3LOS - chains A and N of the 16 polymer chains in the assembly; structure by electron microscopy, 4.30 A resolution (low resolution: residue-level contacts below are approximate; hydrogen-bond / salt-bridge calls are withheld).

[Chain A (and N)]
Protein: Chaperonin
Source organism: Methanococcus maripaludis
Notes: chain N of this document is another copy of the same molecule, construct and numbering; everything in this record applies to it too
UniProt: Q877G8 (Q877G8_METMP); residues 1-543 here = UniProt positions 1-543
Sequence (543 residues; row label = number of the first residue in the row):
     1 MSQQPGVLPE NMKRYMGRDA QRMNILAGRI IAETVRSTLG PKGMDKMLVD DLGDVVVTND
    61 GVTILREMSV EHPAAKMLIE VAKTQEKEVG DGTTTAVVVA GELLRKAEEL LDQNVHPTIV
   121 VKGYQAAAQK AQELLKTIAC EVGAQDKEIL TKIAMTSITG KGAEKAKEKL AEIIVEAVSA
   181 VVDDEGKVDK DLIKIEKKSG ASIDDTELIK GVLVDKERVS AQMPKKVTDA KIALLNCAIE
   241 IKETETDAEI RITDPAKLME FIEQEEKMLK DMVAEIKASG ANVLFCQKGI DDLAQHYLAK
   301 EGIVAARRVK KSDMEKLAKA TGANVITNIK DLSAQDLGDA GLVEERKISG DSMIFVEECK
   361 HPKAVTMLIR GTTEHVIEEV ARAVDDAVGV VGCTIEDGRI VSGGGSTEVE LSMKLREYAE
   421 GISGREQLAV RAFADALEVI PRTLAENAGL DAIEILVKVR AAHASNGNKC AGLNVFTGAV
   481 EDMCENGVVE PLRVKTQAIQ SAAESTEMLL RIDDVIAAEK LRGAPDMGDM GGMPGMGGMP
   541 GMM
Not modelled in the structure: 533-543
Disulfide bonds: C237-C286, C470-C484
From the paper describing this entry:
  - self-association interface (contacts with another copy of this molecule); pairs are residue here / residue on that copy: D45-R511
  - conformationally variable residues (domain motion): D45, R511

[How chain A and chain N interact]
Contacting residue pairs (22; chain A residue first):
  M1(A) with D19(N)
  S2(A) with D19(N)
  Q3(A) with Q3(N)
  D19(A) with M1(N); S2(N)
  R29(A) with E109(N)
  R36(A) with Q113(N)
  K106(A) with K106(N)
  E109(A) with R29(N)
  L111(A) with D451(N)
  D112(A) with D451(N)
  Q113(A) with R36(N); E446(N); D451(N)
  N114(A) with D451(N)
  R425(A) with I453(N)
  E446(A) with Q113(N)
  D451(A) with L111(N); D112(N); Q113(N); N114(N)
  I453(A) with R425(N)
Other interface residues (no listed pair), chain A (17 interface residues in all): R22
Other interface residues (no listed pair), chain N (17 interface residues in all): R22

[Overview]
The chain A/chain N interface involves 17 residues from each chain. The paper reports conformational
variability at D45(A) and R511(A); a self-association interface involving D45(A) and R511(A).
Chain A and chain N are both Chaperonin (Methanococcus maripaludis); the structure, Atomic Model of Mm-cpn in
the Closed State, was determined by electron microscopy, deposited together with 3IYF.
